6V15 - chains A and E of the 5 polymer chains in the assembly; structure by X-ray diffraction, 2.80 A resolution.

# Chain A
Molecule: HLA class II histocompatibility antigen, DR alpha chain
Source organism: Homo sapiens
Reference sequence: P01903 (DRA_HUMAN); residues 5-181 here correspond to UniProt positions 30-206 (UniProt number = residue number + 25)
Amino-acid sequence (189 residues; numbered 1 to 189; the number before each row is that of its first residue):
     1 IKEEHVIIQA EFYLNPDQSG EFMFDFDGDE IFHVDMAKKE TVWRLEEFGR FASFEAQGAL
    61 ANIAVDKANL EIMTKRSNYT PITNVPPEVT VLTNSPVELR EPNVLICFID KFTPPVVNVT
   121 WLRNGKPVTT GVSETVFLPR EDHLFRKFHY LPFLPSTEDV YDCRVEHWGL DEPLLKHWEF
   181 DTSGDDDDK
Disordered / not traced: 1-3, 181-189
Sequence notes: expression tag (1-4, 182-189)
Disulfides: C107-C163
Covalent attachments: N-acetylglucosamine (NAG) linked to N78, N118
Swiss-Prot annotation at these positions:
  - region: E179 to D181 (Connecting peptide)
  - site: Q9 (Self- and pathogen-derived peptide antigen), G49 (Self-peptide antigen), F51 (Self- and pathogen-derived peptide antigen), A52 (Self-peptide antigen), S53 (Self- and pathogen-derived peptide antigen), E55 (Pathogen-derived peptide antigen), N62 (Self- and pathogen-derived peptide antigen), N69 (Pathogen-derived peptide antigen), R76 (Self- and pathogen-derived peptide antigen)
  - glycosylation (N-linked (GlcNAc...) asparagine): N78, N118

# Chain E
Molecule: G08 TCR beta chain
Source organism: Mus musculus
Amino-acid sequence (241 residues; numbered 3 to 256; 13 numbers in that range are skipped by the numbering (no residue carries them; nothing is unmodelled there); the number before each row is that of its first residue):
     3 AVFQTPNYHV TQVGNEVSFN CKQTLGHDT
    39 MYWYKQDSKK LLKIMFSYNN KQL
    66 IVNETVP
    74 RRFSPQSS
    83 DKAHLNLRIK SVEPEDSAVY LCASSLDWGV NTLYFGAGTR LSVLEDLNKV FPPEVAVFEP
   143 SEAEISHTQK ATLVCLATGF FPDHVELSWW VNGKEVHSGV CTDPQPLKEQ PALNDSRYAL
   203 SSRLRVSATF WQNPRNHFRC QVQFYGLSEN DEWTQDRAKP VTQIVSAEAW GRAD
Disulfides: C23-C104, C157-C222

# Chain A / chain E interface
Contacting residue pairs (8; chain A residue first):
  G58(A) - W110(E)
  A61(A) - Q60(E)
  A61(A) - I66(E)  hydrophobic
  A61(A) - W110(E)
  N62(A) - W110(E)  hydrogen bond
  A64(A) - Q60(E)
  V65(A) - N57(E)
  A68(A) - N58(E)
Interface residues without a listed pair, chain A (7 interface residues in all): L60

# Overview
7 residues of chain A and 5 residues of chain E are in contact; the contacts include 1 hydrogen bond. Its one
hydrogen-bonded contact is N62(A)-W110(E). Covalently linked N-acetylglucosamine: at N78(A) and N118(A).
Here chain A is HLA class II histocompatibility antigen, DR alpha chain (Homo sapiens) and chain E is G08 TCR
beta chain (Mus musculus). Entry 6V15 (immune receptor complex) was determined by X-ray diffraction, deposited
together with 6V0Y, 6V13, 6V18, 6V19 and 6V1A.
